7KS9 - chains L and B of the 5 polymer chains in the assembly; structure by electron microscopy, 4.75 A resolution (low resolution: residue-level contacts below are approximate; hydrogen-bond / salt-bridge calls are withheld).

== Chain L ==
Protein: 910-30 Fab light chain
Source organism: Homo sapiens
Notes: antibody fragment or engineered binder
Sequence (214 residues; numbered 1 to 214; the number before each row is that of its first residue):
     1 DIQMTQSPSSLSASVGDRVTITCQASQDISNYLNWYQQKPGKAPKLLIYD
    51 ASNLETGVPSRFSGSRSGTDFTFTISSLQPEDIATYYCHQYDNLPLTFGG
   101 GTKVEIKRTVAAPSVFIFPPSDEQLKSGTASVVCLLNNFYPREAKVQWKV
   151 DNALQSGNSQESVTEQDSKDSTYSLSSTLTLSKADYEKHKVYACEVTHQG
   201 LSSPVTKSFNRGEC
Unresolved in the structure: 108-214
Disulfides: Cys-23/Cys-88

== Chain B ==
Protein: Spike glycoprotein
Source organism: Severe acute respiratory syndrome coronavirus 2
UniProt: P0DTC2 (SPIKE_SARS2); numbering as in UniProt (aligned over 1-1208)
Sequence (1288 residues; each row starts with the number of its first residue):
     1 MFVFLVLLPLVSSQCVNLTTRTQLPPAYTNSFTRGVYYPDKVFRSSVLHS
    51 TQDLFLPFFSNVTWFHAIHVSGTNGTKRFDNPVLPFNDGVYFASTEKSNI
   101 IRGWIFGTTLDSKTQSLLIVNNATNVVIKVCEFQFCNDPFLGVYYHKNNK
   151 SWMESEFRVYSSANNCTFEYVSQPFLMDLEGKQGNFKNLREFVFKNIDGY
   201 FKIYSKHTPINLVRDLPQGFSALEPLVDLPIGINITRFQTLLALHRSYLT
   251 PGDSSSGWTAGAAAYYVGYLQPRTFLLKYNENGTITDAVDCALDPLSETK
   301 CTLKSFTVEKGIYQTSNFRVQPTESIVRFPNITNLCPFGEVFNATRFASV
   351 YAWNRKRISNCVADYSVLYNSASFSTFKCYGVSPTKLNDLCFTNVYADSF
   401 VIRGDEVRQIAPGQTGKIADYNYKLPDDFTGCVIAWNSNNLDSKVGGNYN
   451 YLYRLFRKSNLKPFERDISTEIYQAGSTPCNGVEGFNCYFPLQSYGFQPT
   501 NGVGYQPYRVVVLSFELLHAPATVCGPKKSTNLVKNKCVNFNFNGLTGTG
   551 VLTESNKKFLPFQQFGRDIADTTDAVRDPQTLEILDITPCSFGGVSVITP
   601 GTNTSNQVAVLYQDVNCTEVPVAIHADQLTPTWRVYSTGSNVFQTRAGCL
   651 IGAEHVNNSYECDIPIGAGICASYQTQTNSPGSASSVASQSIIAYTMSLG
   701 AENSVAYSNNSIAIPTNFTISVTTEILPVSMTKTSVDCTMYICGDSTECS
   751 NLLLQYGSFCTQLNRALTGIAVEQDKNTQEVFAQVKQIYKTPPIKDFGGF
   801 NFSQILPDPSKPSKRSFIEDLLFNKVTLADAGFIKQYGDCLGDIAARDLI
   851 CAQKFNGLTVLPPLLTDEMIAQYTSALLAGTITSGWTFGAGAALQIPFAM
   901 QMAYRFNGIGVTQNVLYENQKLIANQFNSAIGKIQDSLSSTASALGKLQD
   951 VVNQNAQALNTLVKQLSSNFGAISSVLNDILSRLDPPEAEVQIDRLITGR
  1001 LQSLQTYVTQQLIRAAEIRASANLAATKMSECVLGQSKRVDFCGKGYHLM
  1051 SFPQSAPHGVVFLHVTYVPAQEKNFTTAPAICHDGKAHFPREGVFVSNGT
  1101 HWFVTQRNFYEPQIITTDNTFVSGNCDVVIGIVNNTVYDPLQPELDSFKE
  1151 ELDKYFKNHTSPDVDLGDISGINASVVNIQKEIDRLNEVAKNLNESLIDL
  1201 QELGKYEQGSGYIPEAPRDGQAYVRKDGEWVLLSTFLGRSLEVLFQGPGH
  1251 HHHHHHHSAWSHPQFEKGGGSGGGGSGGSAWSHPQFEK
Unresolved in the structure: 1-26, 67-80, 141-163, 173-185, 197-199, 212-214, 243-262, 621-640, 677-688, 828-853, 1148-1288
Construct notes: engineered mutation Gly-682 (Arg in P0DTC2), Ser-683 (Arg in P0DTC2), Ser-685 (Arg in P0DTC2), Pro-986 (Lys in P0DTC2), Pro-987 (Val in P0DTC2); expression tag (1209-1288)
Disulfides: Cys-131/Cys-166, Cys-291/Cys-301, Cys-336/Cys-361, Cys-379/Cys-432, Cys-391/Cys-525, Cys-480/Cys-488, Cys-538/Cys-590, Cys-617/Cys-649, Cys-662/Cys-671, Cys-738/Cys-760, Cys-743/Cys-749, Cys-1032/Cys-1043, Cys-1082/Cys-1126
Covalently attached groups: N-acetylglucosamine (NAG) linked to Asn-61, Asn-122, Asn-165, Asn-234, Asn-282, Asn-331, Asn-343, Asn-603, Asn-616, Asn-657, Asn-709, Asn-717, Asn-801, Asn-1074, Asn-1098, Asn-1134
Swiss-Prot annotation at these positions:
  - region: Asn-280 to Cys-301 (Putative superantigen), Arg-403 to Asp-405 (Integrin-binding motif), Asn-448 to Phe-456 (Immunodominant HLA epitope recognized by the CD8+), Pro-681, Ala-684 (Putative superantigen), Ser-816 to Tyr-837 (Fusion peptide 1), Lys-835 to Phe-855 (Fusion peptide 2), Asp-1163 to Glu-1202 (Heptad repeat 2)
  - site: Arg-815, Ser-816 (Cleavage)
  - glycosylation: Asn-17 (N-linked (GlcNAc...) (complex) asparagine), Asn-61 (N-linked (GlcNAc...) (hybrid) asparagine), Asn-74 (N-linked (GlcNAc...) (complex) asparagine), Asn-122 (N-linked (GlcNAc...) (hybrid) asparagine), Asn-149 (N-linked (GlcNAc...) (complex) asparagine), Asn-165 (N-linked (GlcNAc...) (complex) asparagine), Asn-234 (N-linked (GlcNAc...) (high mannose) asparagine), Asn-282 (N-linked (GlcNAc...) (complex) asparagine), Thr-323 (O-linked (GalNAc) threonine), Ser-325 (O-linked (HexNAc...) serine), Asn-331 (N-linked (GlcNAc...) (complex) asparagine), Asn-343 (N-linked (GlcNAc...) (complex) asparagine), Asn-603 (N-linked (GlcNAc...) (hybrid) asparagine), Asn-616 (N-linked (GlcNAc...) (complex) asparagine), Asn-657 (N-linked (GlcNAc...) (complex) asparagine), Thr-676 (O-linked (GlcNAc...) threonine), Thr-678 (O-linked (GlcNAc...) threonine), Asn-709 (N-linked (GlcNAc...) (high mannose) asparagine), Asn-717 (N-linked (GlcNAc...) (hybrid) asparagine), Asn-801 (N-linked (GlcNAc...) (hybrid) asparagine) and 6 more in UniProt

== Chain L / chain B interface ==
Contacting residue pairs (24):
  Gln-27(L) with Gly-504(B); Tyr-505(B)
  Asp-28(L) with Thr-500(B); Asn-501(B); Gly-502(B); Tyr-505(B)
  Ile-29(L) with Tyr-505(B)
  Ser-30(L) with Gly-496(B); Gln-498(B); Asn-501(B)
  Tyr-32(L) with Tyr-453(B); Ser-494(B); Tyr-495(B); Tyr-505(B)
  Asp-50(L) with Gln-493(B)
  Arg-66(L) with Gln-498(B)
  Gln-90(L) with Tyr-505(B)
  Tyr-91(L) with Gln-493(B); Tyr-505(B)
  Asp-92(L) with Arg-403(B); Lys-417(B)
  Asn-93(L) with Arg-403(B); Asp-405(B); Tyr-505(B)
Also at the interface, not in a pair above, chain B (15 interface residues in all): Val-503
From the paper, about this interface:
  - specific contacts: Ile-29(L)/Tyr-505(B) (hydrophobic contact), Ser-30(L)/Gln-498(B), Ser-30(L)/Asn-501(B), Tyr-32(L)/Tyr-505(B) (hydrophobic contact)
  - epitope / paratope residues, chain L: Ile-29(L), Ser-30(L), Tyr-32(L)
  - epitope / paratope residues, chain B: Gln-498(B), Asn-501(B), Tyr-505(B)

== In short ==
The interface between chain L and chain B involves 11 residues on one side and 15 on the other. The authors
report hydrophobic contacts between Ile-29(L) and Tyr-505(B) and Tyr-32(L) and Tyr-505(B); contacts between
Ser-30(L) and Gln-498(B) and Ser-30(L) and Asn-501(B). From the paper: epitope/paratope residues Ile-29(L),
Ser-30(L) and Gln-498(B) among others.
Here chain L is 910-30 Fab light chain (Homo sapiens) and chain B is Spike glycoprotein (Severe acute
respiratory syndrome coronavirus 2). Entry 7KS9 (Cryo-EM structure of prefusion SARS-CoV-2 spike glycoprotein
in complex with 910-30 Fab) was determined by electron microscopy.
